Entry 8E88 (X-ray diffraction, 2.40 A resolution); this record covers chains A and T of the 3 polymer chains in the assembly.

[Chain A]
Name: DNA polymerase eta
From: Homo sapiens
Notes: EC 2.7.7.7
UniProt: Q9Y253 (POLH_HUMAN); numbering as in UniProt (aligned over 1-432)
Sequence (435 residues; numbered -2 to 432; the number before each row is that of its first residue; numbers below 1 keep their minus sign (Gly-2 is residue -2)):
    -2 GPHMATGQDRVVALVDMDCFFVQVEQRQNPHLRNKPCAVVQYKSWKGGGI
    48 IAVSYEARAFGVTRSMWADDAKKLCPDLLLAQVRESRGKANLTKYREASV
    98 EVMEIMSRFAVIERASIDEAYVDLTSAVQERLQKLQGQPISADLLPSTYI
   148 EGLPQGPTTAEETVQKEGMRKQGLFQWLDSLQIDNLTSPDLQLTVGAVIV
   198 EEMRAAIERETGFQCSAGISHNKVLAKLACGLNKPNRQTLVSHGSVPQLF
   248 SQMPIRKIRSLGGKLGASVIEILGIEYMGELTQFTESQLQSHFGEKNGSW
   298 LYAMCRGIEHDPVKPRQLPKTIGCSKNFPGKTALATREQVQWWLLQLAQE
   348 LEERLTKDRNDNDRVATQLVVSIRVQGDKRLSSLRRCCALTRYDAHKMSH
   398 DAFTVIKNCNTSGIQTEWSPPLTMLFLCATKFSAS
Not modelled in the structure: 154-161, 411-412
Differences from the reference sequence: expression tag (-2 to 0)
Curated features (UniProtKB/Swiss-Prot):
  - binding site (Mg(2+)): Asp13, Met14, Asp115, Glu116
  - binding site (Mn(2+)): Asp13, Met14, Asp115, Glu116
  - binding site (a 2'-deoxyribonucleoside 5'-triphosphate): Arg61
  - natural variant: Val37 (deletion: In XPV), Leu75 (deletion: In XPV), Arg93 (R93P: In XPV), Arg111 (R111H: In XPV), Thr122 (T122P: In XPV), Gly153 (G153D: In a breast cancer sample), Thr191 (T191P: In XPV), Gly263 (G263V: In XPV), Val266 (V266D: In XPV), Gly295 (G295R: In XPV), Arg361 (R361S: In XPV)
  - mutagenesis: Tyr52 (Y52A/F: Reduces DNA polymerase activity; Y52E: Reduces DNA polymerase activity. Increases fidelity of replication and reduces translesion bypass), Arg61 (R61A: Reduces enzymatic activity by two-thirds), Ser62 (S62G: Increased DNA polymerase activity and translesion bypass compared to wild-type), Ala68 (A68S/V: Severe reduction in thymine dimer translesion bypass), Asn324 to Pro326 (Reduces binding to chromatin and to monoubiquitinated PCNA. Abolishes binding to monoubiquitinated PCNA; when associated with 705-E--H-713 Del)
Ion coordination: Mg2+ site 1: Asp13, Met14, Asp115 (together with XG4); Mg2+ site 2: Asp13, Asp115, Glu116 (together with XG4) (shared with 1 residue of chain P)
Residues lining bound ligands: XG4 (2'-deoxy-5'-O-[(R)-hydroxy{[(R)-hydroxy(phosphonooxy)phosphoryl]amino}phosphoryl]guanosine): Asp13, Met14, Asp15, Cys16, Phe17, Phe18, Gln38, Ile48, Ala49, Tyr52, Arg55, Arg61, Leu89, Ile114, Asp115, Glu116, Lys231
What the authors report for this chain:
  - mutagenesis - S113A (3-fold): decreased catalytic activity on dN primer end

[Chain T]
Molecule: 12-nt DNA strand
Sequence (12 nucleotides; each row starts with the number of its first residue):
     2 CATTATGACGCT

[Interface between chain A and chain T]
Contacting residue pairs (40; chain A residue first):
  Gln38(A) - DT5(T)  hydrogen bond to the base
  Gln38(A) - DA6(T)  sugar contact
  Tyr39(A) - DT5(T)  phosphate contact
  Tyr39(A) - DA6(T)  hydrogen bond to the phosphate
  Trp42(A) - DA3(T)  stacking on the base
  Arg61(A) - DT5(T)  hydrogen bond to the base
  Ser62(A) - DT4(T)  sugar contact
  Trp64(A) - DA3(T)  phosphate contact
  Trp64(A) - DT4(T)  phosphate contact
  Lys86(A) - DT7(T)  salt bridge to the phosphate
  Ala87(A) - DA6(T)  sugar contact
  Leu89(A) - DA6(T)  phosphate contact
  Arg93(A) - DT7(T)  salt bridge to the phosphate
  Arg93(A) - DG8(T)  salt bridge to the phosphate
  Lys293(A) - DG11(T)  sugar contact
  Lys311(A) - DC10(T)  salt bridge to the phosphate
  Arg313(A) - DA9(T)  salt bridge to the phosphate
  Arg313(A) - DC10(T)  salt bridge to the phosphate
  Pro316(A) - DA9(T)  phosphate contact
  Lys317(A) - DA9(T)  hydrogen bond to the phosphate
  Lys317(A) - DC10(T)  salt bridge to the phosphate
  Thr318(A) - DG8(T)  sugar contact
  Thr318(A) - DA9(T)  hydrogen bond to the phosphate
  Ile319(A) - DG8(T)  phosphate contact
  Gly320(A) - DT7(T)  sugar contact
  Gly320(A) - DG8(T)  hydrogen bond to the phosphate
  Cys321(A) - DT7(T)  phosphate contact
  Ser322(A) - DA6(T)  phosphate contact
  Ser322(A) - DT7(T)  hydrogen bond to the phosphate
  Lys323(A) - DA6(T)  salt bridge to the phosphate
  Asn324(A) - DT5(T)  phosphate contact
  Asn324(A) - DA6(T)  hydrogen bond to the phosphate
  Pro326(A) - DC2(T)  phosphate contact
  Pro326(A) - DA3(T)  sugar contact
  Pro326(A) - DT5(T)  phosphate contact
  Gly327(A) - DC2(T)  hydrogen bond to the phosphate
  Gly327(A) - DA3(T)  phosphate contact
  Thr329(A) - DA3(T)  base contact
  Arg351(A) - DT7(T)  salt bridge to the phosphate
  Arg351(A) - DG8(T)  salt bridge to the phosphate
Also at the interface, not in a pair above, chain A (31 interface residues in all): Ile48, Glu110, Arg111, Leu315, Glu347
Also at the interface, not in a pair above, chain T (11 interface residues in all): DC12

[In short]
31 residues of chain A and 11 residues of chain T are in contact; the contacts include 9 hydrogen bonds, 10
salt bridges and 1 aromatic stacking contact. Polar contacts include Gln38(A)-DT5(T), Arg61(A)-DT5(T) and
Tyr39(A)-DA6(T). Chain A binds compound XG4. From the paper: S113A of chain A reduces catalytic activity on dN
primer end.
Chain A is DNA polymerase eta (Homo sapiens) and chain T is a 12-nt DNA strand; the structure, Human DNA
polymerase eta-DNA-rU-ended primer-dGMPNPP ternary mismatch complex with Mg2+, was determined by X-ray
diffraction (same publication as 8E85, 8E86, 8E87, 8E89, 8E8A, 8E8B and 8 further entries).
